PDB entry 3J2W | electron microscopy, 5.00 A resolution (low resolution: residue-level contacts below are approximate; hydrogen-bond / salt-bridge calls are withheld) | chains B and N of the 20 polymer chains in the assembly

[Chain B]
Protein: Glycoprotein E1
Organism: Chikungunya virus
UniProtKB: Q1H8W5 (Q1H8W5_CHIKV); residues 1001-1393 here correspond to UniProt positions 810-1202 (UniProt number = residue number - 191)
Amino-acid sequence (393 residues; numbered 1001 to 1393; the number before each row is that of its first residue):
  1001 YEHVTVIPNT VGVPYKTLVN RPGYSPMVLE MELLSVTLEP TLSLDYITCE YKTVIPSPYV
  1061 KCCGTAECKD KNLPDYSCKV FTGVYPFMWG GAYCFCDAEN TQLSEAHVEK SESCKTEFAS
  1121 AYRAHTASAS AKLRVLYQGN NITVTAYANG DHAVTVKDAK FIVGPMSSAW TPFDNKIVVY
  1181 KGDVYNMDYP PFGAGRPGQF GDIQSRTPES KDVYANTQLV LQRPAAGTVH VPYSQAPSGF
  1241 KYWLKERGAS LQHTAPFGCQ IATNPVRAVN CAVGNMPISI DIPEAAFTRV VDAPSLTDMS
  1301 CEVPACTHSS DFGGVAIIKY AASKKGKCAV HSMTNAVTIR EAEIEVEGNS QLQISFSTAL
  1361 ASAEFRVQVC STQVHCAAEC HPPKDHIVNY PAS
Disulfides: C1049-C1114, C1062-C1094, C1063-C1096, C1068-C1078, C1259-C1271, C1301-C1376, C1306-C1380, C1328-C1370

[Chain N]
Protein: Glycoprotein E2
Organism: Chikungunya virus
UniProtKB: Q1H8W5 (Q1H8W5_CHIKV); residues 1507-1842 here correspond to UniProt positions 332-667 (UniProt number = residue number - 1175)
Amino-acid sequence (336 residues; numbered 1507 to 1842; the number before each row is that of its first residue):
  1507 NVYKATRPYL AHCPDCGEGH SCHSPVALER IRNEATDGTL KIQVSLQIGI KTDDSHDWTK
  1567 LRYMDNHMPA DAERAGLFVR TSAPCTITGT MGHFILARCP KGETLTVGFT DSRKISHSCT
  1627 HPFHHDPPVI GREKFHSRPQ HGKELPCSTY VQSTAATTEE IEVHMPPDTP DRTLMSQQSG
  1687 NVKITVNGQT VRYKCNCGGS NEGLTTTDKV INNCKVDQCH AAVTNHKKWQ YNSPLVPRNA
  1747 ELGDRKGKIH IPFPLANVTC RVPKARNPTV TYGKNQVIML LYPDHPTLLS YRNMGEEPNY
  1807 QEEWVMHKKE VVLTVPTEGL EVTWGNNEPY KYWPQL
Disulfides: C1519-C1625, C1522-C1528, C1591-C1605, C1653-C1766, C1701-C1725, C1703-C1720

[How chain B and chain N interact]
Contacting residue pairs - 44 pairs, chain B then chain N:
  M1088(B) - D1674(N)
  M1088(B) - P1676(N)
  M1088(B) - P1743(N)
  W1089(B) - H1529(N)
  W1089(B) - T1675(N)
  W1089(B) - P1676(N)
  W1089(B) - D1677(N)
  W1089(B) - R1678(N)
  G1090(B) - P1676(N)
  G1090(B) - R1678(N)
  G1090(B) - H1726(N)
  G1091(B) - R1678(N)
  G1091(B) - H1726(N)
  A1092(B) - H1726(N)
  F1095(B) - K1700(N)
  E1112(B) - R1536(N)
  T1116(B) - L1761(N)
  E1117(B) - S1654(N)
  A1249(B) - Y1806(N)
  A1249(B) - E1808(N)
  H1253(B) - Y1806(N)
  T1254(B) - Y1806(N)
  A1255(B) - R1798(N)
  P1256(B) - P1804(N)
  F1257(B) - G1801(N)
  G1258(B) - R1798(N)
  C1259(B) - R1798(N)
  Q1260(B) - R1798(N)
  H1308(B) - L1842(N)
  P1383(B) - Q1841(N)
  K1384(B) - Q1841(N)
  D1385(B) - Q1841(N)
  H1386(B) - W1839(N)
  H1386(B) - P1840(N)
  H1386(B) - Q1841(N)
  H1386(B) - L1842(N)
  I1387(B) - V1821(N)
  I1387(B) - Y1838(N)
  I1387(B) - W1839(N)
  I1387(B) - P1840(N)
  I1387(B) - Q1841(N)
  V1388(B) - W1839(N)
  N1389(B) - W1839(N)
  Y1390(B) - W1839(N)
Other interface residues (no listed pair), chain B (31 interface residues in all): S1057, K1181, S1309, S1310
Other interface residues (no listed pair), chain N (28 interface residues in all): R1638, A1727, R1744, E1802, P1822

[Summary]
31 residues of chain B face 28 of chain N across their interface.
Chain B is Glycoprotein E1 and chain N is Glycoprotein E2, both from Chikungunya virus; the structure,
Electron cryo-microscopy of Chikungunya virus, was determined by electron microscopy (same publication as 3J2X
and 3J30).
